PDB entry 8Q16 | electron microscopy, 3.60 A resolution | chains E and I of the 10 polymer chains in the assembly

== Chain E ==
Protein: Histone H3.2
Reference sequence: A2Y533 (H32_ORYSI); residues 1-136 here = UniProt positions 1-136
Sequence (136 residues; numbered 1 to 136; the number before each row is that of its first residue):
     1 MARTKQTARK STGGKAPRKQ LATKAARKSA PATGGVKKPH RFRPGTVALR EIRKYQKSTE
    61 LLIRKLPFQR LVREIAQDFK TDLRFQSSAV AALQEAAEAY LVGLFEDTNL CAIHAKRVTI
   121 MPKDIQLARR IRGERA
Unresolved in the structure: 1-39, 135-136

== Chain I ==
Molecule: Widom 601
Sequence (147 nucleotides; numbered -73 to 73; the number before each row is that of its first residue; numbers below 1 keep their minus sign (DA-73 is residue -73)):
   -73 ACAGGATGTA TATATCTGAC ACGTGCCTGG AGACTAGGGA GTAATCCCCT TGGCGGTTAA
   -13 AACGCGGGGG ACAGCGCGTA CGTGCGTTTA AGCGGTGCTA GAGCTGTCTA CGACCAATTG
    47 AGCGGCCTCG GCACCGGGAT TCTCCAG

== Interface between chain E and chain I ==
Pairs across the interface (21; chain E residue first):
  His40(E) - DG10(I)  phosphate contact
  Arg41(E) - DT-67(I)  salt bridge to the phosphate
  Phe42(E) - DG-66(I)  phosphate contact
  Phe42(E) - DT9(I)  phosphate contact
  Phe42(E) - DG10(I)  phosphate contact
  Arg43(E) - DT9(I)  phosphate contact
  Gly45(E) - DT9(I)  phosphate contact
  Thr46(E) - DT9(I)  phosphate contact
  Val47(E) - DT9(I)  hydrogen bond to the phosphate
  Val47(E) - DG10(I)  phosphate contact
  Ala48(E) - DT9(I)  hydrogen bond to the phosphate
  Arg50(E) - DG-66(I)  hydrogen bond to the phosphate
  Arg50(E) - DT-65(I)  phosphate contact
  Arg64(E) - DA17(I)  sugar contact
  Lys65(E) - DG18(I)  hydrogen bond to the phosphate
  Leu66(E) - DA17(I)  phosphate contact
  Leu66(E) - DG18(I)  hydrogen bond to the phosphate
  Pro67(E) - DA17(I)  phosphate contact
  Arg70(E) - DA17(I)  salt bridge to the phosphate
  Arg84(E) - DA26(I)  hydrogen bond to the sugar
  Lys116(E) - DA-1(I)  salt bridge to the phosphate
Other interface residues (no listed pair), chain E (18 interface residues in all): Lys57, Asp82
Other interface residues (no listed pair), chain I (13 interface residues in all): DA-64, DG8, DC11, DG27

== Overview ==
Chain E and chain I form an interface of 18 and 13 residues respectively; the contacts include 6 hydrogen
bonds and 3 salt bridges. Polar contacts include Arg84(E)-DA26(I), Val47(E)-DT9(I) and Ala48(E)-DT9(I).
Here chain E is Histone H3.2 and chain I is Widom 601. Entry 8Q16 (CryoEM structure of rice nucleosome
containing a H4 variant chimera) was determined by electron microscopy together with 8Q15 from the same study.
